3MDR - chain A; structure by X-ray diffraction, 2.00 A resolution.

# Chain A
Name: Cholesterol 24-hydroxylase
Organism: Homo sapiens
Notes: EC 1.14.13.98
UniProtKB: Q9Y6A2 (CP46A_HUMAN); numbering as in UniProt (aligned over 51-500)
Amino-acid sequence (456 residues; each row starts with the number of its first residue):
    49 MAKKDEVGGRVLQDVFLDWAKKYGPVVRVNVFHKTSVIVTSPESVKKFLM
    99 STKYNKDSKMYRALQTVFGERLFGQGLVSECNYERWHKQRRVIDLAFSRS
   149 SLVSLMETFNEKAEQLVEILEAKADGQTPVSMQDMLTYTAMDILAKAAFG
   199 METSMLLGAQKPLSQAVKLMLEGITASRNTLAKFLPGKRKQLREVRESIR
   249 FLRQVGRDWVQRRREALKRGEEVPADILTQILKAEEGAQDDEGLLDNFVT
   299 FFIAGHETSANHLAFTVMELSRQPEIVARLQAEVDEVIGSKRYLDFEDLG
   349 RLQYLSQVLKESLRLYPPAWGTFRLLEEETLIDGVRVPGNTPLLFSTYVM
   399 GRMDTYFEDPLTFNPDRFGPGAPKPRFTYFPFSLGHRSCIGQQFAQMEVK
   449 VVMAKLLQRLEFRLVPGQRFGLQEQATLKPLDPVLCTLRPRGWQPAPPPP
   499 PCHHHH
Not modelled in the structure: 49-57, 229-235, 492-504
Construct notes: expression tag (49-50, 501-504)
UniProt features mapped onto this chain:
  - binding site (heme): Cys437
Bound ions: heme Fe: Cys437 (together with (1R,2S)-2-phenylcyclopropanamine)
Residues lining bound ligands:
  - (1R,2S)-2-phenylcyclopropanamine (GJZ): Leu112, Phe121, Val126, Ile301, Ala302, Glu305, Thr306, Ala367, Ala474, Thr475
  - heme (HEM): Lys104, Tyr109, Leu125, Val126, Trp134, Arg138, Phe145, Leu192, Ile275, Thr298, Phe299, Ala302, Gly303, Thr306, Ser307, His310, Leu361, Pro366, Ala367, Gly369, Thr370, Pro429, Phe430, Ser431, Arg435, Ser436, Cys437, Ile438, Gly439, Phe442, Ala443, Glu446
From the paper describing this entry:
  - binding site for (1R,2S)-2-phenylcyclopropanamine: Leu112, Phe121, Val126, Ile301, Thr306, Ala367, Thr475
  - conformationally variable residues (side-chain flip): Arg76, Asn78, Phe80, His81, Leu112, Phe121, Met189, Met218, Arg226, Ile301
  - mutagenesis - T306A (5-fold): decreased binding to (1R,2S)-2-phenylcyclopropanamine

# In short
Bound to chain A: heme and (1R,2S)-2-phenylcyclopropanamine. Curated annotation (UniProt) lists heme-binding
residue Cys437. From the paper: a binding site for (1R,2S)-2-phenylcyclopropanamine at Leu112, Phe121 and
Val126 among others; T306A reduces binding to (1R,2S)-2-phenylcyclopropanamine.
Chain A is Cholesterol 24-hydroxylase (Homo sapiens); the structure, Tranylcypromine complex of Cytochrome
P450 46A1, was determined by X-ray diffraction, deposited together with 3MDM, 3MDT and 3MDV.
